PDB entry 8I9Z | electron microscopy, 2.70 A resolution | chains C1 and LC of the 60 polymer chains in the assembly

[Chain C1]
Molecule: 3341-nt RNA strand
From: Chaetomium thermophilum
Sequence (3341 nucleotides; row label = number of the first residue in the row):
     1 GGUUGACCUCGGAUCAGGUAGGAGGACCCGCUGAACUUAAGCAUAUCAAU
    51 AAGCGGAGGAAAAGAAACCAACAGGGAUUGCCCUAGUAACGGCGAGUGAA
   101 GCGGCAACAGCUCAAAUUUGAAAGCUGGCUUCGGCCCGCGUUGUAAUUUG
   151 GAGAGGAUGCUUUGGGCGAGGCUCCUUCUGAGUUCCCUGGAACGGGACGC
   201 CACAGAGGGUGAGAGCCCCGUAUAGUUGGAAGCCAAGCCUGUGUAAAGCU
   251 CCUUCGACGAGUCGAGUAGUUUGGGAAUGCUGCUCAAAAUGGGAGGUAAA
   301 UUUCUUCUAAAGCUAAAUACCGGCCAGAGACCGAUAGCGCACAAGUAGAG
   351 UGAUCGAAAGAUGAAAAGCACUUUGAAAAGAGGGUUAAAUAGCACGUGAA
   401 AUUGUUGAAAGGGAAGCGCUUGUGACCAGACUUGCGCCCGGCGGAUCAUC
   451 CGGUGUUCUCACCGGUGCACUCCGCCGGGCUCAGGCCAGCAUCGGUUCUG
   501 GCGGGGGGAUAAAGGCCCAGGGAAUGUGGCUCCUCCGGGAGUGUUAUAGC
   551 CCUGGGUGUAAUACCCUCGCCGGGACCGAGGACCGCGCUCUGCAAGGAUG
   601 CUGGCGUAAUGGUCACCAGCGACCCGUCUUGAAACACGGACCAAGGAGUC
   651 AAGGUUUUGCGCGAGUGUUUGGGUGUAAAACCCGCACGCGUAAUGAAAGU
   701 GAACGUAGGUGAGAGCUUCGGCGCAUCAUCGACCGAUCCUGAUGUAUUCG
   751 GAUGGAUUUGAGUAGGAGCGUUAAGCCUUGGACCCGAAAGAUGGUGAACU
   801 AUGCUUGGAUAGGGUGAAGCCAGAGGAAACUCUGGUGGAGGCUCGCAGCG
   851 GUUCUGACGUGCAAAUCGAUCGUCAAAUCUGAGCAUGGGGGCGAAAGACU
   901 AAUCGAACCAUCUAGUAGCUGGUUACCGCCGAAGUUUCCCUCAGGAUAGC
   951 AGUGUCGACCUUCAGUUUUAUGAGGUAAAGCGAAUGAUUAGGGACUCGGG
  1001 GGCGAUUUUUAGCCUUCAUCCAUUCUCAAACUUUAAAUAUGUAAGAAGCC
  1051 CUUGUUACUUAACUGAACGUGGGCAUUCGAAUGUAUCGACACUAGUGGGC
  1101 CAUUUUUGGUAAGCAGAACUGGCGAUGCGGGAUGAACCGAACGCGGGGUU
  1151 AAGGUGCCGGAGUGGACGCUCAUCAGACACCACAAAAGGCGUUAGUACAU
  1201 CUUGACAGCAGGACGGUGGCCAUGGAAGUCGGAAUCCGCUAAGGACUGUG
  1251 UAACAACUCACCUGCCGAAUGUACUAGCCCUGAAAAUGGAUGGCGCUCAA
  1301 GCGUCCCACCCAUACCCCGCCCUCAGGGUAGAAACGAUGCCCUGAGGAGU
  1351 AGGCGGCCGUGGAGGUCAGUGACGAAGCCUAGGGCGUGAGCCCGGGUCGA
  1401 ACGGCCUCUAGUGCAGAUCUUGGUGGUAGUAGCAAAUACUUCAAUGAGAA
  1451 CUUGAAGGACCGAAGUGGGGAAAGGUUCCAUGUGAACAGCGGUUGGACAU
  1501 GGGUUAGUCGAUCCUAAGCCAUAGGGAAGUUCCGUUUCAAAGGGGCACUC
  1551 GUGCCCCGUGUGGCGAAAGGGAAGCCGGUUAAUAUUCCGGCACCUGGAUG
  1601 UGGGUUUUGCGCGGCAACGCAACUGAACGCGGAGACGACGGCGGGGGCCC
  1651 CGGGCAGAGUUCUCUUUUCUUCUUAACGGUCUAUCACCCUGGAAACAGUU
  1701 UGUCUGGAGAUAGGGUUUAAUGGCCGGAAGAGCCCGACACUUCUGUCGGG
  1751 UCCGGUGCGCUCUCGACGUCCCUUGAAAAUCCGCGGGAGGGAAUAAUUCU
  1801 CACGCCAGGUCGUACUCAUAACCGCAGCAGGUCCCCAAGGUGAACAGCCU
  1851 CUGGUUGAUAGAACAAUGUAGAUAAGGGAAGUCGGCAAAAUAGAUCCGUA
  1901 ACUUCGGGAAAAGGAUUGGCUCUAAGGGUUGGGCACGUUGGGCUUUGGGC
  1951 GGACGCCCUGGGAGCAGAGGGCCUCUAGCCGGGCAACCGGCCGGCGGCCC
  2001 UCAGCACCCGGGGUUGAAGCCCUUAGCAGGCUUCGGCCGUCCGGCGUGCG
  2051 GUUAACAACCAACUUAGAACUGGUACGGACAGGGGGAAUCUGACUGUCUA
  2101 AUUAAAACAUAGCAUUGCGAUGGCCAGAAAGUGGUGUUGACGCAAUGUGA
  2151 UUUCUGCCCAGUGCUCUGAAUGUCAAAGUGAAGAAAUUCAACCAAGCGCG
  2201 GGUAAACGGCGGGAGUAACUAUGACUCUCUUAAGGUAGCCAAAUGCCUCG
  2251 UCAUCUAAUUAGUGACGCGCAUGAAUGGAUUAACGAGAUUCCCACUGUCC
  2301 CUAUCUACUAUCUAGCGAAACCACAGCCAAGGGAACGGGCUUGGCAAAAU
  2351 CAGCGGGGAAAGAAGACCCUGUUGAGCUUGACUCUAGUUUGACAUUGUGA
  2401 AAAGACAUAGGAGGUGUAGAAUAGGUGGGAGCUUCGGCGCCAGUGAAAUA
  2451 CCACUACUCCUAUUGUUUUUUUACUUAUUCAAUGAAGCGGGGCUGGACUU
  2501 GCGUCCAACUUCUGGAGUUAAGGUCCUUCGCGGGCCGACCCGGGUUGAAG
  2551 ACAUUGUCAGGUGGGGAGUUUGGCUGGGGCGGCACAUCUGUUAAACCAUA
  2601 ACGCAGGUGUCCUAAGGGGGGCUCAUGGAGAACAGAAAUCUCCAGUAGAA
  2651 CAAAAGGGUAAAAGUCCCCUUGAUUUUGAUUUUCAGUGUGAAUACAAACC
  2701 AUGAAAGUGUGGCCUAUCGAUCCUUUAGUCCCUCGAAAUUUGAGGCUAGA
  2751 GGUGCCAGAAAAGUUACCACAGGGAUAACUGGCUUGUGGCGGCCAAGCGU
  2801 UCAUAGCGACGUCGCUUUUUGAUCCUUCGAUGUCGGCUCUUCCUAUCAUA
  2851 CCGAAGCAGAAUUCGGUAAGCGUUGGAUUGUUCACCCACUAAUAGGGAAC
  2901 GUGAGCUGGGUUUAGACCGUCGUGAGACAGGUUAGUUUUACCCUACUGAU
  2951 GAACUCGUCGCAAUGGUAAUUCAGCUUAGUACGAGAGGAACCGCUGAUUC
  3001 AGAUAAUUGGUUUUUGCGGUUGUCCGACCGGGCAGUGCCGCGAAGCUACC
  3051 AUCUGCUGGAUAAUGGCUGAACGCCUCUAAGUCAGAAUCCAUGCCAGAAC
  3101 GCGACGAUACUACCCGCACGUUGUAGACGUAUAAGAAUAGGCUCCGGCCU
  3151 CGUAUCCUAGCAGGCGAUUCCUCCGCCGGCCUCGAAGUGGCCGUCGGUAA
  3201 UUCGCGUAUUGCAAUUUAGACACGCGCGGGAUCAAAUCCUUUGCAGACGA
  3251 CUUAGAUGUGCGAAAGGGUCCUGUAAGCAGUAGAGUAGCCUUGUUGUUAC
  3301 GAUCUGCUGAGGGUAAGCCCUCCUUCGCCUAGAUUUCCCAG
Not modelled in the structure: 1-2, 693-706, 847-854, 865-867, 901-905, 987-1028, 1887-1894, 1914-1917, 2028-2040, 2082-2292, 2485-2545, 2571-2721, 2753-2756, 2817-2828, 2899-2900, 2909-2914, 2937-2940, 3338-3341

[Chain LC]
Name: 60S ribosomal protein L4-like protein
From: Chaetomium thermophilum
Reference sequence: G0SFC3 (G0SFC3_CHATD); numbering as in UniProt (aligned over 1-365)
Amino-acid sequence (365 residues; row label = number of the first residue in the row):
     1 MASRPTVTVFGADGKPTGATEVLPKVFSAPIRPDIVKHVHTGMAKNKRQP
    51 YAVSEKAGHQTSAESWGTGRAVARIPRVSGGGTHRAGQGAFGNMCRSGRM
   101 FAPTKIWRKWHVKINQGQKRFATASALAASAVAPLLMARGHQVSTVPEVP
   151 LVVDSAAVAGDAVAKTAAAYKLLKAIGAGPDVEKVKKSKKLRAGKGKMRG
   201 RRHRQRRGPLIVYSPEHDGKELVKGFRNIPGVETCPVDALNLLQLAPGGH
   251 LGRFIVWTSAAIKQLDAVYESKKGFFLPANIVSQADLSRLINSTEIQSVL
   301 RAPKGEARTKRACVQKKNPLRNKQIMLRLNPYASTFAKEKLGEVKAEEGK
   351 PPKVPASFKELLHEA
Not modelled in the structure: 1-3

[Chain C1 / chain LC interface]
Pairs across the interface (288; chain C1 residue first):
  A202(C1) with Thr166(LC), base contact; Asn228(LC), hydrogen bond to the base
  C203(C1) with Ala164(LC), sugar contact; Lys165(LC), phosphate contact; Thr166(LC), hydrogen bond to the phosphate; Lys224(LC), hydrogen bond to the base; Arg227(LC), phosphate contact
  A204(C1) with Arg227(LC), salt bridge to the phosphate; Asn228(LC), sugar contact
  G205(C1) with Lys186(LC), base contact; Asn228(LC), hydrogen bond to the sugar; Pro230(LC), base contact
  G215(C1) with Lys186(LC), base contact
  C321(C1) with Glu55(LC), base contact
  A328(C1) with Gln49(LC), hydrogen bond to the base
  G329(C1) with Gln49(LC), sugar contact; Tyr51(LC), base contact
  A330(C1) with Ala44(LC), hydrogen bond to the base; Lys45(LC), base contact; Arg48(LC), phosphate contact; Gln49(LC), hydrogen bond to the phosphate; Arg201(LC), sugar contact
  C331(C1) with Tyr51(LC), sugar contact; Arg199(LC), salt bridge to the phosphate; Arg201(LC), salt bridge to the phosphate
  C332(C1) with Arg199(LC), salt bridge to the phosphate
  G333(C1) with Lys195(LC), salt bridge to the phosphate; Met198(LC), base contact; Arg199(LC), salt bridge to the phosphate
  U335(C1) with Arg96(LC), hydrogen bond to the sugar
  A336(C1) with Arg96(LC), phosphate contact; Ser97(LC), hydrogen bond to the phosphate
  C338(C1) with Val53(LC), phosphate contact; Ser54(LC), hydrogen bond to the phosphate; Ala57(LC), phosphate contact; Gln60(LC), hydrogen bond to the sugar
  G339(C1) with Ala57(LC), phosphate contact; Gly58(LC), hydrogen bond to the phosphate; Gln60(LC), phosphate contact
  A347(C1) with Thr83(LC), base contact
  G348(C1) with Gly82(LC), hydrogen bond to the sugar; Thr83(LC), hydrogen bond to the base
  A349(C1) with Gly82(LC), sugar contact
  C355(C1) with Ser79(LC), hydrogen bond to the sugar
  G356(C1) with Thr61(LC), hydrogen bond to the phosphate; Ser62(LC), hydrogen bond to the phosphate; Val78(LC), sugar contact; Thr83(LC), sugar contact; Arg85(LC), phosphate contact
  A357(C1) with Thr83(LC), sugar contact; His84(LC), sugar contact; Arg85(LC), salt bridge to the phosphate
  A358(C1) with Arg96(LC), salt bridge to the phosphate
  A359(C1) with Arg96(LC), salt bridge to the phosphate
  G494(C1) with Gln315(LC), hydrogen bond to the sugar; Lys317(LC), sugar contact
  G495(C1) with Gln315(LC), sugar contact; Lys316(LC), phosphate contact; Lys317(LC), phosphate contact; Asn322(LC), hydrogen bond to the phosphate
  U496(C1) with Asn318(LC), phosphate contact; Arg321(LC), salt bridge to the phosphate
  U497(C1) with Arg321(LC), hydrogen bond to the base
  G503(C1) with Glu343(LC), hydrogen bond to the base
  G504(C1) with Gly342(LC), hydrogen bond to the base; Glu343(LC), hydrogen bond to the sugar
  G505(C1) with Glu343(LC), sugar contact; Val344(LC), hydrogen bond to the sugar; Lys345(LC), salt bridge to the phosphate
  G506(C1) with Lys345(LC), phosphate contact; Ala346(LC), hydrogen bond to the phosphate
  A509(C1) with Val354(LC), phosphate contact; Phe358(LC), sugar contact; Leu362(LC), base contact; His363(LC), hydrogen bond to the base
  U510(C1) with Pro351(LC), base contact; Val354(LC), phosphate contact
  U559(C1) with Lys350(LC), salt bridge to the phosphate; Pro351(LC), sugar contact
  C568(C1) with Phe336(LC), phosphate contact; Gly342(LC), sugar contact; Glu343(LC), base contact
  C570(C1) with Lys323(LC), salt bridge to the phosphate
  G580(C1) with Arg311(LC), hydrogen bond to the sugar
  C584(C1) with Lys310(LC), base contact
  G585(C1) with Lys310(LC), sugar contact; Arg328(LC), base contact
  C586(C1) with Arg328(LC), hydrogen bond to the base
  G587(C1) with Gln324(LC), hydrogen bond to the base; Arg328(LC), sugar contact
  C588(C1) with Gln324(LC), sugar contact; Leu327(LC), sugar contact
  U589(C1) with Lys323(LC), base contact; Gln324(LC), base contact
  A594(C1) with Gln324(LC), sugar contact
  A595(C1) with Lys317(LC), salt bridge to the phosphate; Asn322(LC), hydrogen bond to the phosphate; Gln324(LC), sugar contact; Arg328(LC), hydrogen bond to the phosphate
  G596(C1) with Lys310(LC), hydrogen bond to the base; Arg311(LC), base contact; Ala312(LC), hydrogen bond to the sugar; Val314(LC), sugar contact; Lys317(LC), salt bridge to the phosphate; Arg328(LC), salt bridge to the phosphate
  G597(C1) with Arg311(LC), base contact; Val314(LC), base contact; Gln315(LC), hydrogen bond to the base
  G645(C1) with Met94(LC), hydrogen bond to the base
  G646(C1) with Asn93(LC), hydrogen bond to the phosphate; Met94(LC), sugar contact
  A647(C1) with Asn93(LC), hydrogen bond to the sugar; Phe101(LC), sugar contact
  G648(C1) with Phe101(LC), sugar contact
  U649(C1) with Phe101(LC), sugar contact; Ala102(LC), base contact
  C650(C1) with Trp107(LC), sugar contact; Arg108(LC), phosphate contact
  A651(C1) with Trp107(LC), sugar contact; Arg108(LC), phosphate contact; Lys109(LC), phosphate contact
  A652(C1) with Lys109(LC), phosphate contact
  G659(C1) with His38(LC), base contact
  C660(C1) with Arg32(LC), hydrogen bond to the phosphate; Asp34(LC), sugar contact; Ile35(LC), sugar contact; Gln118(LC), hydrogen bond to the base
  G661(C1) with Arg32(LC), salt bridge to the phosphate; Ile35(LC), sugar contact; Asn115(LC), base contact; Gln118(LC), sugar contact; Phe121(LC), sugar contact
  C662(C1) with Phe121(LC), phosphate contact; Pro278(LC), phosphate contact
  G663(C1) with Phe276(LC), phosphate contact
  G667(C1) with Lys113(LC), phosphate contact; Asn115(LC), phosphate contact
  U668(C1) with Asn115(LC), phosphate contact; Gln116(LC), hydrogen bond to the base; Lys119(LC), hydrogen bond to the base
  U669(C1) with Lys113(LC), base contact; Ile114(LC), hydrogen bond to the base
  U676(C1) with Tyr213(LC), hydrogen bond to the base; Val223(LC), base contact; Thr234(LC), hydrogen bond to the base; Cys235(LC), base contact; Pro236(LC), base contact
  A678(C1) with Lys47(LC), salt bridge to the phosphate; Gln49(LC), base contact
  A679(C1) with Asn46(LC), sugar contact; Lys47(LC), sugar contact; Leu243(LC), sugar contact
  A680(C1) with Met43(LC), sugar contact; Asn46(LC), hydrogen bond to the phosphate; Leu240(LC), sugar contact; Asn241(LC), sugar contact
  C681(C1) with Met43(LC), phosphate contact; Lys119(LC), salt bridge to the phosphate; Asp238(LC), hydrogen bond to the sugar; Ala239(LC), sugar contact; Leu240(LC), sugar contact
  C682(C1) with Gln116(LC), hydrogen bond to the phosphate; Arg120(LC), salt bridge to the phosphate; Lys272(LC), salt bridge to the phosphate
  C683(C1) with Gln116(LC), phosphate contact; Arg120(LC), salt bridge to the phosphate; Ser271(LC), phosphate contact; Lys272(LC), phosphate contact; Lys273(LC), hydrogen bond to the phosphate
  G684(C1) with Lys273(LC), salt bridge to the phosphate
  G770(C1) with Lys113(LC), sugar contact; Asn115(LC), hydrogen bond to the sugar; Gln118(LC), base contact
  U771(C1) with His38(LC), hydrogen bond to the sugar; Lys113(LC), sugar contact; Asn115(LC), sugar contact
  U772(C1) with His38(LC), sugar contact; Val112(LC), phosphate contact
  G781(C1) with Ala102(LC), base contact; Pro103(LC), base contact; Lys105(LC), hydrogen bond to the base
  C783(C1) with Phe101(LC), phosphate contact
  C784(C1) with Asn93(LC), hydrogen bond to the sugar; Met94(LC), sugar contact; Phe101(LC), sugar contact
  C785(C1) with Arg74(LC), hydrogen bond to the sugar; Ile75(LC), sugar contact; Pro76(LC), phosphate contact; Phe91(LC), phosphate contact; Met94(LC), sugar contact; Arg99(LC), salt bridge to the phosphate
  G786(C1) with Arg74(LC), sugar contact; Pro76(LC), phosphate contact
  A787(C1) with Ser65(LC), phosphate contact
  A910(C1) with Ser62(LC), hydrogen bond to the phosphate
  A914(C1) with His59(LC), hydrogen bond to the base; Arg99(LC), hydrogen bond to the base; Pro103(LC), base contact
  G1328(C1) with Lys304(LC), phosphate contact; Gly305(LC), hydrogen bond to the phosphate; Glu306(LC), hydrogen bond to the sugar; Ala307(LC), hydrogen bond to the base
  U1329(C1) with Pro303(LC), phosphate contact; Lys304(LC), phosphate contact; Gly305(LC), sugar contact; Glu306(LC), sugar contact; Ala307(LC), sugar contact
  A1330(C1) with Ile291(LC), sugar contact; Asn292(LC), hydrogen bond to the sugar; Gln297(LC), hydrogen bond to the sugar
  G1331(C1) with Asn292(LC), sugar contact; Thr294(LC), base contact; Gln297(LC), sugar contact; Ser298(LC), base contact
  A1332(C1) with Ser288(LC), hydrogen bond to the base; Asn292(LC), sugar contact
  C1340(C1) with Arg308(LC), sugar contact
  C1341(C1) with Ala307(LC), sugar contact; Arg308(LC), sugar contact; Thr309(LC), hydrogen bond to the sugar
  C1342(C1) with Thr309(LC), hydrogen bond to the sugar
  U1343(C1) with Arg311(LC), salt bridge to the phosphate
  G1362(C1) with Gly194(LC), phosphate contact; Lys195(LC), hydrogen bond to the phosphate; Arg201(LC), phosphate contact
  A1363(C1) with Arg192(LC), salt bridge to the phosphate; Gly196(LC), phosphate contact; Arg201(LC), salt bridge to the phosphate
  G1364(C1) with Arg192(LC), salt bridge to the phosphate; Arg204(LC), salt bridge to the phosphate; Arg207(LC), phosphate contact; Pro247(LC), sugar contact; Gly248(LC), hydrogen bond to the sugar; His250(LC), base contact
  G1365(C1) with Arg139(LC), hydrogen bond to the sugar; Arg204(LC), salt bridge to the phosphate; Arg207(LC), salt bridge to the phosphate; Pro247(LC), sugar contact; Gly248(LC), sugar contact; His250(LC), hydrogen bond to the sugar
  U1366(C1) with Arg139(LC), salt bridge to the phosphate; Arg204(LC), base contact; Gln205(LC), phosphate contact; Arg206(LC), salt bridge to the phosphate; Arg207(LC), hydrogen bond to the phosphate
  C1367(C1) with Arg206(LC), phosphate contact
  A1368(C1) with Ser188(LC), sugar contact
  G1369(C1) with Lys190(LC), base contact
  U1370(C1) with Lys190(LC), hydrogen bond to the base
  G1371(C1) with Lys190(LC), base contact
  A1401(C1) with Leu191(LC), base contact; Lys197(LC), sugar contact
  C1402(C1) with Leu191(LC), hydrogen bond to the base; Arg192(LC), phosphate contact; Ala193(LC), base contact; Gly194(LC), hydrogen bond to the phosphate; Lys197(LC), salt bridge to the phosphate
  G1403(C1) with Ala193(LC), phosphate contact
  C1406(C1) with His250(LC), hydrogen bond to the base
  U1407(C1) with Lys37(LC), sugar contact
  C1408(C1) with Lys37(LC), salt bridge to the phosphate; Thr41(LC), phosphate contact; Lys45(LC), phosphate contact
  U1409(C1) with Lys45(LC), salt bridge to the phosphate
  A1410(C1) with Arg108(LC), sugar contact
  G1411(C1) with Tyr51(LC), hydrogen bond to the phosphate; Val53(LC), base contact; Met100(LC), base contact; Arg108(LC), salt bridge to the phosphate
  A1417(C1) with Met94(LC), base contact
  U1418(C1) with Thr68(LC), base contact; Arg70(LC), hydrogen bond to the base; Ala71(LC), base contact; Val72(LC), base contact; Ala73(LC), base contact; Arg74(LC), hydrogen bond to the base
  C1419(C1) with Ala73(LC), phosphate contact; Met94(LC), base contact
  U1420(C1) with Ala73(LC), phosphate contact; Arg77(LC), salt bridge to the phosphate; Gly89(LC), phosphate contact; Met94(LC), sugar contact; Cys95(LC), sugar contact; Arg96(LC), hydrogen bond to the sugar
  U1421(C1) with Gln88(LC), hydrogen bond to the phosphate; Gly89(LC), phosphate contact; Arg96(LC), sugar contact
  G1422(C1) with Gln88(LC), hydrogen bond to the phosphate
Also at the interface, not in a pair above, chain C1 (128 interface residues in all): G207, G208, G327, G337, G556, A579, G675, A773, U911, G1327, G1361
Also at the interface, not in a pair above, chain LC (172 interface residues in all): His40, Pro50, Lys56, Gly80, Gly81, Gly87, Gly98, Thr104, Gly117, Gly140, Gln142, Tyr170, Lys184, Lys187, Arg202, His203, Lys220, Ile229, Leu287, Ser293, Cys313, Ile325, Pro352, Lys353, Lys359

[Summary]
128 residues of chain C1 face 172 of chain LC across their interface; the contacts include 79 hydrogen bonds
and 38 salt bridges. Polar contacts include A202(C1)-Asn228(LC), C203(C1)-Lys224(LC) and A328(C1)-Gln49(LC).
Chain C1 is a 3341-nt RNA strand and chain LC is 60S ribosomal protein L4-like protein, both from Chaetomium
thermophilum; the structure, Cryo-EM structure of a Chaetomium thermophilum pre-60S ribosomal subunit - State
Spb4, was determined by electron microscopy together with 8I9P, 8I9T, 8I9V, 8I9W, 8I9X, 8I9Y and 8IA0 from the
same study.
